8DYU - chains B and C of the 3 polymer chains in the assembly; structure by electron microscopy, 4.00 A resolution.

# Chain B (and C)
Protein: Platelet-activating factor acetylhydrolase IB subunit beta
Source organism: Homo sapiens
Notes: chain C of this document is another copy of the same molecule, construct and numbering; everything in this record applies to it too
UniProt: P43034 (LIS1_HUMAN); residue numbers follow UniProt; this construct covers 2-410
Chain sequence (411 residues; each row starts with the number of its first residue; numbering starts at 0):
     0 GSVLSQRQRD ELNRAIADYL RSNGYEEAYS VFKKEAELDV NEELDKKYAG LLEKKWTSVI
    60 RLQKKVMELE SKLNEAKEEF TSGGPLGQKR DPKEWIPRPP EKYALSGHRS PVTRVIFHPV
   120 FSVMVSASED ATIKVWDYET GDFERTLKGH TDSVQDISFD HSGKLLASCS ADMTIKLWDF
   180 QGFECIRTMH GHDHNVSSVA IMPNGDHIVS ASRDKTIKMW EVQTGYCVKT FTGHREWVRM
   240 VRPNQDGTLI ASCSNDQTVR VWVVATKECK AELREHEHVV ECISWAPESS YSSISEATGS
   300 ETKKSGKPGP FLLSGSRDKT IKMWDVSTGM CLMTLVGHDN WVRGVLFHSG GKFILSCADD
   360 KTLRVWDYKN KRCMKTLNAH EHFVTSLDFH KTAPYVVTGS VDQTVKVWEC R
Unresolved in the structure: 0-90, 264-267, 298-307
Construct notes: expression tag (0-1)
UniProt features mapped onto this chain:
  - region: Phe388 to Arg410 (Interaction with NDEL1)
  - modified residue: Lys53 (N6-acetyllysine), Ser109 (Phosphoserine)
  - natural variant: Phe31 (F31S: In LIS1), His149 (H149R: In LIS1), Gly162 (G162S: In LIS1), Ser169 (S169P: In SBH), Arg241 (R241P: In SBH), His277 (H277P: In LIS1), Asp317 (D317H: In LIS1)
What the authors report for this chain:
  - contacts within the chain: Lys175-Thr187 (hydrogen bond), Tyr137-His389 (hydrogen bond)
  - self-association interface (contacts with another copy of this molecule): Asp136, Lys147
  - disease-associated variants - H277P, R342P: decreased binding to Cytoplasmic dynein 1 heavy chain 1 (proposed by the authors, not directly observed)
  - disease-associated variants - H389Y (citing earlier work)

# How chain B and chain C interact
Pairs across the interface (10; chain B residue first):
  Ser105(B) with Val119(C)
  His107(B) with Phe120(C)
  Arg108(B) with Phe120(C); Glu143(C), salt bridge; Phe179(C); Phe182(C)
  Phe142(B) with Glu138(C)
  Lys147(B) with Asp136(C), salt bridge; Thr139(C), hydrogen bond
  Gln402(B) with Phe120(C)
Interface residues without a listed pair, chain B (8 interface residues in all): Gly106, Thr145

# Summary
The chain B/chain C interface involves 8 residues from each chain; the contacts include 1 hydrogen bond and 2
salt bridges. Polar pairs include Arg108(B)-Glu143(C), Lys147(B)-Asp136(C) and Lys147(B)-Thr139(C). From the
paper: H277P and R342P of chain B reduce binding to Cytoplasmic dynein 1 heavy chain 1; a self-association
interface involving Asp136(B) and Lys147(B).
Both chains are Platelet-activating factor acetylhydrolase IB subunit beta (Homo sapiens). Entry 8DYU
(Structure of human cytoplasmic dynein-1 bound to two Lis1 proteins) was determined by electron microscopy
together with 8DYV from the same study.
